7B23 - chains D and E of the 8 polymer chains in the assembly; structure by X-ray diffraction, 2.15 A resolution.

[Chain D]
Molecule: DtxR family iron (Metal) dependent repressor
Organism: Saccharopolyspora erythraea (strain ATCC 11635 / DSM 40517 / JCM 4748 / NBRC 13426 / NCIMB 8594 / NRRL 2338)
UniProt: A0A2A9J1W2 (A0A2A9J1W2_SACEN); residues 1-231 here = UniProt positions 1-231
Amino-acid sequence (233 residues; row label = number of the first residue in the row; numbers below 1 keep their minus sign (Gly-1 is residue -1)):
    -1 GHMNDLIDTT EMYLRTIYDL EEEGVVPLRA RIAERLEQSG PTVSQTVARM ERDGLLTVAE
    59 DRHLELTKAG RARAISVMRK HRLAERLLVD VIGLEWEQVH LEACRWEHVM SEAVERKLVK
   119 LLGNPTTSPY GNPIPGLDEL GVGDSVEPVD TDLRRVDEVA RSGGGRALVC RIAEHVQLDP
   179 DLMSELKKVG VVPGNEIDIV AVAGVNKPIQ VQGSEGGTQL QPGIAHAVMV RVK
Not modelled in the structure: -1 to 2, 141-231
Modified positions: Cys102 (3-sulfinoalanine; CSD)
Construct notes: expression tag (-1 to 0)
Metal / ion sites: Co2+ site 1: Met10, Cys102, Glu105, His106; Co2+ site 2: His79, Glu83, His98 (shared with 2 residues of chain aa)

[Chain E]
Molecule: SACE_2689 promoter DNA-binding sequence
Sequence (30 nucleotides; numbered 1 to 30; the number before each row is that of its first residue):
     1 GGTGACTTAG GTTAGCTTTA CCAAAGTACG
Not modelled in the structure: 1

[Interface between chain D and chain E]
Residue-residue contacts (16; chain D residue first):
  Leu4(D) - DC21(E)  phosphate contact
  Thr7(D) - DA20(E)  sugar contact
  Thr7(D) - DC21(E)  hydrogen bond to the phosphate
  Glu35(D) - DC22(E)  phosphate contact
  Gln36(D) - DC21(E)  hydrogen bond to the phosphate
  Gln36(D) - DC22(E)  phosphate contact
  Ser37(D) - DC22(E)  hydrogen bond to the phosphate
  Pro39(D) - DA23(E)  base contact
  Pro39(D) - DA24(E)  base contact
  Thr40(D) - DC21(E)  phosphate contact
  Thr40(D) - DC22(E)  hydrogen bond to the phosphate
  Gln43(D) - DA20(E)  base contact
  Gln43(D) - DC21(E)  hydrogen bond to the base
  Arg47(D) - DT19(E)  phosphate contact
  Arg47(D) - DA20(E)  salt bridge to the phosphate
  Arg50(D) - DT19(E)  salt bridge to the phosphate
Other interface residues (no listed pair), chain D (11 interface residues in all): Thr8

[Summary]
11 residues of chain D and 6 residues of chain E are in contact, with 5 hydrogen bonds and 2 salt bridges.
Polar pairs include Gln43(D)-DC21(E), Thr7(D)-DC21(E) and Gln36(D)-DC21(E). The Co2+ site 1 is built by
Met10(D), Cys102(D), Glu105(D) and His106(D).
Here chain D is DtxR family iron (Metal) dependent repressor (Saccharopolyspora erythraea (strain ATCC 11635 /
DSM 40517 / JCM 4748 / NBRC 13426 / NCIMB 8594 / NRRL 2338)) and chain E is SACE_2689 promoter DNA-binding
sequence. Entry 7B23 (DtxR-like iron-dependent regulator IdeR complexed with cobalt and the SACE_2689 promoter
DNA-binding sequence) was determined by X-ray diffraction together with 7B1V, 7B1Y, 7B20, 7B24 and 7B25 from
the same study.
